Entry 8RAM (electron microscopy, 2.80 A resolution); this record covers chains B and P of the 19 polymer chains in the assembly.

Chain B:
Name: DNA-directed RNA polymerase II subunit RPB2
Organism: Saccharomyces cerevisiae
Notes: EC 2.7.7.6
UniProt: P08518 (RPB2_YEAST); residue numbers follow UniProt; this construct covers 1-1224
Sequence (1224 residues; row label = number of the first residue in the row):
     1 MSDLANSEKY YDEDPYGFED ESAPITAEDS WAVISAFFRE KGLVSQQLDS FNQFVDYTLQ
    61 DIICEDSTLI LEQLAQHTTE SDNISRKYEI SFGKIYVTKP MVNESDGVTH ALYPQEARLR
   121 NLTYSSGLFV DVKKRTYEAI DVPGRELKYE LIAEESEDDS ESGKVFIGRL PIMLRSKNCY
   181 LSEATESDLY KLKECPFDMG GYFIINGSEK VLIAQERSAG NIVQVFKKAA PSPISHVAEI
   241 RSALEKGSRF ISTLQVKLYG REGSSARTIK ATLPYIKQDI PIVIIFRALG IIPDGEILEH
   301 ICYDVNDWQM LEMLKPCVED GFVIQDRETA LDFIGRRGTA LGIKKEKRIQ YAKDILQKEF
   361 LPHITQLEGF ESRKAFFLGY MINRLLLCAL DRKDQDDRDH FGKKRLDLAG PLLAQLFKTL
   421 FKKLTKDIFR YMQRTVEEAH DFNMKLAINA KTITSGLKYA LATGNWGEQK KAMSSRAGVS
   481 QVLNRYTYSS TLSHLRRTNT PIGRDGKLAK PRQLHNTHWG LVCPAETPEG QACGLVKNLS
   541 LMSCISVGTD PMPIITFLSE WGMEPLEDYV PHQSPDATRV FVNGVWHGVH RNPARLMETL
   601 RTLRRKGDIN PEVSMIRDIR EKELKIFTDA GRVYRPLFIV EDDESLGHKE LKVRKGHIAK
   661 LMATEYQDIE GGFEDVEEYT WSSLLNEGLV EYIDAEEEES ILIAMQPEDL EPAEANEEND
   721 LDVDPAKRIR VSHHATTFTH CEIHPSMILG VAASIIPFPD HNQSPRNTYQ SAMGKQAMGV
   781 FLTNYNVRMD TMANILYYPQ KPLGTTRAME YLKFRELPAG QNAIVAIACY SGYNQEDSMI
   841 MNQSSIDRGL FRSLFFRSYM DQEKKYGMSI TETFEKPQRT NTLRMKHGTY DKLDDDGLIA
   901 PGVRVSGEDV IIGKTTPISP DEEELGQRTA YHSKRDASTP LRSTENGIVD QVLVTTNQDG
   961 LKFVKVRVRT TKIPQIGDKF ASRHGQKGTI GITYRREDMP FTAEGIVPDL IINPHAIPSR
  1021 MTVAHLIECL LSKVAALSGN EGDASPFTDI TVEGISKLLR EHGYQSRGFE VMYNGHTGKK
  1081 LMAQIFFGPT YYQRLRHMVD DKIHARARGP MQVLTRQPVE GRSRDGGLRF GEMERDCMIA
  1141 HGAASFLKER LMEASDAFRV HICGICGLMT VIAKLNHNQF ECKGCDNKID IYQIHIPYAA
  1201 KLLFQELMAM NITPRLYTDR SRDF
Disordered / not traced: 1-19, 71-89, 135-163, 438-445, 669-677, 713-723, 920-932, 1222-1224
Bound ions: Zn2+: Cys1163, Cys1166, Cys1182, Cys1185

Chain P:
Molecule: 35-nt RNA strand
Sequence (35 nucleotides; numbered 1 to 35; the number before each row is that of its first residue):
     1 AGUCGUGCGU CUAAUAACCG GAGAGGGAAC CCACU
Disordered / not traced: 14-19
Bound ions: Mg2+: U35 (shared with 3 residues of chain A)

How chain B and chain P interact:
Contacting residue pairs - 24 pairs, chain B then chain P:
  Ala477(B) - C30(P)  sugar contact
  Gly478(B) - C30(P)  sugar contact
  Gly478(B) - C31(P)  sugar contact
  Gln481(B) - C31(P)  hydrogen bond to the phosphate
  Gln481(B) - C32(P)  phosphate contact
  Arg504(B) - C32(P)  salt bridge to the phosphate
  Glu529(B) - C34(P)  phosphate contact
  Glu529(B) - U35(P)  phosphate contact
  Ala772(B) - C34(P)  phosphate contact
  Gln776(B) - A33(P)  hydrogen bond to the sugar
  Gln776(B) - C34(P)  sugar contact
  Arg884(B) - G25(P)  salt bridge to the phosphate
  Met885(B) - G23(P)  base contact
  Met885(B) - A24(P)  sugar contact
  Lys886(B) - G23(P)  base contact
  His887(B) - G23(P)  hydrogen bond to the sugar
  His887(B) - A24(P)  base contact
  Lys979(B) - C34(P)  hydrogen bond to the phosphate
  Lys979(B) - U35(P)  salt bridge to the phosphate
  Lys987(B) - U35(P)  salt bridge to the phosphate
  His1097(B) - A33(P)  hydrogen bond to the sugar
  His1097(B) - C34(P)  hydrogen bond to the sugar
  Pro1110(B) - G25(P)  base contact
  Arg1124(B) - G27(P)  salt bridge to the phosphate
Interface residues without a listed pair, chain B (19 interface residues in all): Thr463, Asn484, Pro528

Overview:
19 residues of chain B and 10 residues of chain P are in contact; the contacts include 6 hydrogen bonds and 5
salt bridges. Polar pairs include Gln776(B)-A33(P), His887(B)-G23(P) and His1097(B)-A33(P). Cys1163(B),
Cys1166(B), Cys1182(B) and Cys1185(B) form the Zn2+ site.
Chain B is DNA-directed RNA polymerase II subunit RPB2 (Saccharomyces cerevisiae) and chain P is a 35-nt RNA
strand; the structure, Structure of Sen1 bound RNA Polymerase II pre-termination complex, was determined by
electron microscopy (same publication as 8RAN, 8RAO and 8RAP).
